Entry 1OWP (X-ray diffraction, 2.30 A resolution); this record covers chain A.

# Chain A
Molecule: Deoxyribodipyrimidine photolyase
Source organism: Synechococcus elongatus
Notes: EC 4.1.99.3
Reference sequence: P05327 (PHR_SYNLE); residues 1-484 here correspond to UniProt positions 0-483 (UniProt number = residue number - 1)
Chain sequence (484 residues; numbered 1 to 484; the number before each row is that of its first residue):
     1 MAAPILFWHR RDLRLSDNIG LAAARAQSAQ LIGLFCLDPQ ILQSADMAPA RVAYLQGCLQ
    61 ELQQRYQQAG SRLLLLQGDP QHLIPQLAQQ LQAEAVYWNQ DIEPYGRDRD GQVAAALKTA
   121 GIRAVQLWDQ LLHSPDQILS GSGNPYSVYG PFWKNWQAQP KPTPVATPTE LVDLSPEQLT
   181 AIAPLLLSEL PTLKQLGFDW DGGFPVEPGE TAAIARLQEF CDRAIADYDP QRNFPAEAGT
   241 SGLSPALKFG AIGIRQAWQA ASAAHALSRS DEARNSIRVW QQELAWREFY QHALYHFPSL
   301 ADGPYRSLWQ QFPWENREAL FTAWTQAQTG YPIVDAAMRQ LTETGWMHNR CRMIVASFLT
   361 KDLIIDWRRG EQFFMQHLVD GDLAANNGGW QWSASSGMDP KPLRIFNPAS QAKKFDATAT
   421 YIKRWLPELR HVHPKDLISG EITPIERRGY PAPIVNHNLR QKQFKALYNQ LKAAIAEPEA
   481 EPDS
Not modelled in the structure: 1, 476-484
Small-molecule neighbours: FAD (flavin-adenine dinucleotide): Tyr228, Thr240, Ser241, Gly242, Leu243, Ser244, Leu247, Trp280, Glu283, Leu284, Trp286, Arg287, Tyr290, Trp346, Met347, His348, Asn349, Arg352, Met353, Ala356, Phe374, Leu378, Asp380, Gly381, Asp382, Ala385, Asn386, Gly389, Trp390
UniProt features mapped onto this chain:
  - binding site (FAD): Asn387

# Overview
Chain A binds flavin-adenine dinucleotide. Curated annotation (UniProt) lists FAD-binding residue Asn387.
Chain A is Deoxyribodipyrimidine photolyase (Synechococcus elongatus); the structure, DATA6:photoreduced DNA
pholyase / received X-rays dose 4.8 exp15 photons/mm2, was determined by X-ray diffraction together with 1OWL,
1OWM, 1OWN and 1OWO from the same study.
